PDB entry 9CC7 | electron microscopy, 3.14 A resolution | chains I and J of the 10 polymer chains in the assembly

== Chain I (and J) ==
Molecule: Tail sheath protein
From: Pectobacterium phage phiTE
Notes: chain J of this document is another copy of the same molecule, construct and numbering; everything in this record applies to it too
Reference sequence: K9L4E9 (K9L4E9_9CAUD); residue numbers follow UniProt; this construct covers 1-473
Sequence (473 residues; row label = number of the first residue in the row):
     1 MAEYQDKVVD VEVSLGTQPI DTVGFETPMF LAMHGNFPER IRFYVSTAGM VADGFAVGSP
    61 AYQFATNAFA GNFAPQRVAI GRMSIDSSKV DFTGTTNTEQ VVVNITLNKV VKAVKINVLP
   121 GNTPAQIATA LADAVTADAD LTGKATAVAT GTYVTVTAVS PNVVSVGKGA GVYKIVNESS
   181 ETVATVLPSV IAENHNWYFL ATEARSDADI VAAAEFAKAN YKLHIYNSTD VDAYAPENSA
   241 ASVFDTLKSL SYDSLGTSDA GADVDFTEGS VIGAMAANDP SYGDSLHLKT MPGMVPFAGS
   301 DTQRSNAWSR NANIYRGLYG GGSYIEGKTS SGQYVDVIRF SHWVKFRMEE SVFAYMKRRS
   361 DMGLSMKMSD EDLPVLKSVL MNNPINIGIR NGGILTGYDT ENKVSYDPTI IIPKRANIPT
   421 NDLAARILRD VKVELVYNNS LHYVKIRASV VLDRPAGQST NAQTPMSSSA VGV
Disordered / not traced: 1-15, 119-121, 139-143, 400-401, 456-458, 466-473 (chain J: 1-2, 16-24, 97-98, 117-122, 138-144, 161-163, 401, 467-473)

== How chain I and chain J interact ==
Contacting residue pairs (62):
  Phe-73(I) / Asp-361(J)
  Tyr-282(I) / Leu-364(J)  hydrophobic
  Tyr-282(I) / Lys-367(J)  hydrogen bond (backbone-side chain)
  Asp-284(I) / Gly-363(J)
  Asp-284(I) / Leu-364(J)
  Asp-284(I) / Ser-365(J)  hydrogen bond
  Leu-288(I) / Phe-353(J)  hydrophobic
  Leu-288(I) / Lys-357(J)
  Lys-289(I) / Ser-360(J)  hydrogen bond (side chain-backbone)
  Lys-289(I) / Asp-361(J)
  Thr-290(I) / Lys-357(J)  hydrogen bond
  Thr-290(I) / Asp-361(J)  hydrogen bond (backbone-side chain)
  Tyr-319(I) / Glu-349(J)  hydrogen bond
  Tyr-319(I) / Glu-350(J)
  Tyr-319(I) / Phe-353(J)  hydrophobic
  Ser-323(I) / Phe-353(J)
  Ser-323(I) / Lys-357(J)
  Tyr-334(I) / Ala-424(J)
  Tyr-334(I) / Ala-425(J)
  Tyr-334(I) / Arg-426(J)
  Asp-336(I) / Arg-426(J)  salt bridge
  Val-337(I) / Arg-426(J)
  Gly-392(I) / Lys-367(J)  hydrogen bond (backbone-side chain)
  Tyr-437(I) / Arg-426(J)
  Asn-438(I) / Lys-367(J)
  Asn-439(I) / Met-368(J)
  Asn-439(I) / Leu-423(J)
  Asn-439(I) / Arg-426(J)
  Ser-440(I) / Ser-365(J)  hydrogen bond
  Ser-440(I) / Met-366(J)
  Ser-440(I) / Arg-426(J)
  Leu-441(I) / Met-366(J)  hydrogen bond (backbone-backbone)
  Leu-441(I) / Met-368(J)  hydrophobic
  Leu-441(I) / Arg-426(J)
  Leu-441(I) / Leu-428(J)
  His-442(I) / Arg-426(J)  hydrogen bond (backbone-backbone)
  Tyr-443(I) / Arg-426(J)  hydrogen bond (backbone-backbone)
  Tyr-443(I) / Ile-427(J)  hydrophobic
  Tyr-443(I) / Leu-428(J)  hydrogen bond (backbone-backbone)
  Val-444(I) / Leu-428(J)
  Lys-445(I) / Leu-428(J)  hydrogen bond (backbone-backbone)
  Lys-445(I) / Asp-430(J)
  Lys-445(I) / Val-431(J)  hydrogen bond (backbone-backbone)
  Ile-446(I) / Val-431(J)
  Ile-446(I) / Val-433(J)  hydrophobic
  Arg-447(I) / Val-431(J)  hydrogen bond (backbone-backbone)
  Arg-447(I) / Val-433(J)
  Ala-448(I) / Val-433(J)
  Ser-449(I) / Val-433(J)  hydrogen bond (side chain-backbone)
  Ser-449(I) / Glu-434(J)  hydrogen bond
  Ser-449(I) / Leu-435(J)  hydrogen bond (backbone-backbone)
  Val-451(I) / Glu-434(J)
  Val-451(I) / Leu-435(J)
  Val-451(I) / Val-436(J)
  Val-451(I) / Tyr-437(J)  hydrogen bond (backbone-backbone)
  Leu-452(I) / Asn-439(J)
  Arg-454(I) / Asn-402(J)  hydrogen bond (backbone-side chain)
  Arg-454(I) / Ser-405(J)  hydrogen bond (side chain-backbone)
  Arg-454(I) / Tyr-406(J)
  Arg-454(I) / Asp-407(J)  hydrogen bond (side chain-backbone)
  Arg-454(I) / Glu-434(J)  salt bridge
  Pro-455(I) / Asn-402(J)
Other interface residues (no listed pair), chain I (36 interface residues in all): Gly-283, Ser-285, Leu-318, Gly-322, Gly-393, Leu-395, Val-450
Other interface residues (no listed pair), chain J (39 interface residues in all): Phe-340, Met-356, Leu-380, Val-404, Pro-408, Thr-409, Arg-415, Arg-429, Lys-432

== Overview ==
The interface between chain I and chain J involves 36 residues on one side and 39 on the other, with 22
hydrogen bonds and 2 salt bridges. Among the polar pairs are Asp-336(I)/Arg-426(J), Arg-454(I)/Glu-434(J) and
Tyr-282(I)/Lys-367(J).
Chain I and chain J are both Tail sheath protein (Pectobacterium phage phiTE); the structure, Bacteriophage
PhiTE extended connector complex, was determined by electron microscopy, deposited together with 9CB9, 9CBA,
9CUL, 9CUY and 9MJN.
